3WGI - chains A and B of the 4 polymer chains in the assembly; structure by X-ray diffraction, 3.25 A resolution.

# Chain A (and B)
Name: Redox-sensing transcriptional repressor rex
Source organism: Thermoanaerobacter ethanolicus
Notes: chain B of this document is another copy of the same molecule, construct and numbering; everything in this record applies to it too
UniProt: D5KM69 (D5KM69_THEET); numbering as in UniProt (aligned over 1-224)
Chain sequence (224 residues; each row starts with the number of its first residue):
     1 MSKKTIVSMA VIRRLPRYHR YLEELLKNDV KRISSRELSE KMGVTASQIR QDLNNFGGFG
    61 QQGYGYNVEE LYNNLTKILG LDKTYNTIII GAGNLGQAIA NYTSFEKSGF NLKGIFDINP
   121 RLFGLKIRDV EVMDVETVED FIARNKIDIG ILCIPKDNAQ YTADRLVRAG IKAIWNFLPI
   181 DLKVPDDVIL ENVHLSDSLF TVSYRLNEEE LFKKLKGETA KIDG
Disordered / not traced: 1-3, 221-224
Small-molecule neighbours:
  - beta-NAD+ (NAJ; nicotinamide-adenine-dinucleotide (acidic form)), molecule 1: Ile-90, Gly-91, Ala-92, Gly-93, Asn-94, Leu-95, Gly-96, Phe-116, Asp-117, Ile-118, Asn-119, Leu-122, Val-135, Cys-153, Ile-154, Pro-155, Lys-156, Thr-162, Phe-177, Leu-178, Pro-179, Leu-195, Ser-196
  - beta-NAD+ (NAJ), molecule 2: Ala-98, Ile-99, Tyr-102, Phe-105
What the authors report for this chain:
  - conformationally variable residues: Tyr-102, Asp-129, Pro-179
  - binding site for beta-NAD+: Leu-95, Ala-98, Ile-99, Tyr-102, Phe-105, Leu-195
  - binding site for the 24-nt DNA strand: Arg-14, Ser-47, Gln-51
  - binding site for the 24-nt DNA strand: Arg-50, Gln-51
  - specificity-determining residues: Ser-47, Gln-51

# Interface between chain A and chain B
Pairs across the interface (106; chain A residue first):
  Thr-5(A) / Arg-205(B)
  Thr-5(A) / Glu-208(B)
  Ile-6(A) / Glu-208(B)  hydrogen bond (backbone-side chain)
  Ile-6(A) / Phe-212(B)  hydrophobic
  Val-7(A) / Tyr-204(B)
  Val-7(A) / Glu-208(B)  hydrogen bond (backbone-side chain)
  Val-7(A) / Phe-212(B)  hydrophobic
  Ile-12(A) / Tyr-204(B)  hydrophobic
  Arg-13(A) / Thr-201(B)
  Pro-16(A) / Asp-197(B)
  Arg-17(A) / Asp-181(B)  salt bridge
  Arg-20(A) / Pro-179(B)
  Arg-20(A) / Asp-181(B)  salt bridge
  Arg-20(A) / His-194(B)
  Arg-20(A) / Asp-197(B)  salt bridge
  Tyr-21(A) / Asp-181(B)  hydrogen bond
  Phe-56(A) / Tyr-204(B)
  Phe-56(A) / Leu-215(B)
  Lys-77(A) / Leu-211(B)
  Ile-78(A) / Tyr-204(B)
  Ile-78(A) / Leu-211(B)
  Leu-79(A) / Phe-200(B)
  Leu-79(A) / Ser-203(B)  hydrogen bond (backbone-side chain)
  Leu-79(A) / Tyr-204(B)  hydrogen bond (backbone-backbone)
  Leu-81(A) / Phe-200(B)  hydrophobic
  Leu-81(A) / Ser-203(B)
  Lys-83(A) / Asn-207(B)
  Lys-83(A) / Glu-210(B)  salt bridge
  Tyr-85(A) / Ser-203(B)  hydrogen bond (side chain-backbone)
  Tyr-85(A) / Leu-206(B)  hydrophobic
  Tyr-85(A) / Asn-207(B)  hydrogen bond
  Asn-94(A) / Asn-101(B)
  Ala-98(A) / Asn-94(B)
  Asn-101(A) / Asn-94(B)
  Tyr-102(A) / Ser-196(B)
  Phe-105(A) / Ser-196(B)
  Phe-105(A) / Leu-199(B)  hydrophobic
  Ser-108(A) / Phe-200(B)
  Phe-110(A) / Leu-199(B)  hydrophobic
  Phe-110(A) / Phe-200(B)  hydrophobic
  Phe-110(A) / Ser-203(B)
  Ile-149(A) / Val-202(B)  hydrophobic
  Lys-172(A) / Leu-206(B)
  Ala-173(A) / Val-202(B)  hydrophobic
  Trp-175(A) / Leu-195(B)
  Trp-175(A) / Ser-198(B)  hydrogen bond
  Trp-175(A) / Leu-199(B)  hydrophobic
  Phe-177(A) / Leu-195(B)  hydrophobic
  Pro-179(A) / Arg-20(B)
  Asp-181(A) / Arg-17(B)  salt bridge
  Asp-181(A) / Arg-20(B)  salt bridge
  Asp-181(A) / Tyr-21(B)  hydrogen bond
  Ile-189(A) / Arg-205(B)
  Ile-189(A) / Leu-206(B)  hydrophobic
  Leu-190(A) / Arg-205(B)
  Glu-191(A) / Ser-198(B)  hydrogen bond
  Glu-191(A) / Thr-201(B)
  Glu-191(A) / Val-202(B)
  Glu-191(A) / Arg-205(B)  salt bridge
  His-194(A) / Arg-20(B)
  Leu-195(A) / Trp-175(B)  hydrophobic
  Ser-196(A) / Tyr-102(B)
  Ser-196(A) / Phe-105(B)
  Asp-197(A) / Pro-16(B)
  Asp-197(A) / Arg-20(B)  salt bridge
  Ser-198(A) / Trp-175(B)  hydrogen bond
  Ser-198(A) / Glu-191(B)  hydrogen bond
  Leu-199(A) / Phe-105(B)  hydrophobic
  Leu-199(A) / Phe-110(B)  hydrophobic
  Leu-199(A) / Trp-175(B)  hydrophobic
  Phe-200(A) / Leu-79(B)
  Phe-200(A) / Leu-81(B)  hydrophobic
  Phe-200(A) / Ser-108(B)
  Phe-200(A) / Phe-110(B)  hydrophobic
  Thr-201(A) / Arg-13(B)
  Thr-201(A) / Glu-191(B)
  Val-202(A) / Ile-149(B)  hydrophobic
  Val-202(A) / Ala-173(B)  hydrophobic
  Val-202(A) / Glu-191(B)
  Ser-203(A) / Leu-79(B)  hydrogen bond (side chain-backbone)
  Ser-203(A) / Leu-81(B)
  Ser-203(A) / Tyr-85(B)  hydrogen bond (backbone-side chain)
  Ser-203(A) / Phe-110(B)
  Tyr-204(A) / Val-7(B)
  Tyr-204(A) / Ile-12(B)  hydrophobic
  Tyr-204(A) / Phe-56(B)
  Tyr-204(A) / Ile-78(B)
  Tyr-204(A) / Leu-79(B)  hydrogen bond (backbone-backbone)
  Arg-205(A) / Arg-13(B)
  Arg-205(A) / Ile-189(B)
  Arg-205(A) / Leu-190(B)
  Arg-205(A) / Glu-191(B)  salt bridge
  Leu-206(A) / Tyr-85(B)  hydrophobic
  Leu-206(A) / Ile-189(B)  hydrophobic
  Asn-207(A) / Lys-83(B)
  Asn-207(A) / Tyr-85(B)  hydrogen bond
  Glu-208(A) / Thr-5(B)
  Glu-208(A) / Ile-6(B)  hydrogen bond (side chain-backbone)
  Glu-208(A) / Val-7(B)
  Glu-210(A) / Lys-83(B)  salt bridge
  Leu-211(A) / Lys-77(B)
  Leu-211(A) / Ile-78(B)
  Phe-212(A) / Ile-6(B)  hydrophobic
  Phe-212(A) / Val-7(B)  hydrophobic
  Phe-212(A) / Phe-56(B)  hydrophobic
  Leu-215(A) / Phe-56(B)
Also at the interface, not in a pair above, chain A (58 interface residues in all): Leu-15, Asn-55, Gly-80, Leu-95, Ile-180, Val-193
Also at the interface, not in a pair above, chain B (59 interface residues in all): Met-9, Leu-15, Asn-55, Gly-80, Leu-95, Ala-98, Lys-172, Phe-177, Ile-180, Val-193
From the paper, about this interface:
  - specific contacts: Asn-207(A)/Tyr-85(B)

# Overview
The interface between chain A and chain B involves 58 residues on one side and 59 on the other; the contacts
include 17 hydrogen bonds and 10 salt bridges. Among the polar pairs are Arg-17(A)/Asp-181(B),
Arg-20(A)/Asp-181(B) and Arg-20(A)/Asp-197(B). The authors report a contact between Asn-207(A) and Tyr-85(B).
From the paper: a binding site for beta-NAD+ at Leu-95(A), Ala-98(A) and Ile-99(A) among others; a binding
site for the 24-nt DNA strand at Arg-14(A), Ser-47(A) and Gln-51(A) among others.
Both chains are Redox-sensing transcriptional repressor rex (Thermoanaerobacter ethanolicus). Entry 3WGI
(Crystal structure of RSP in complex with beta-NAD+ and operator DNA) was determined by X-ray diffraction
(same publication as 3WG9 and 3WGH).
